2PQD - chain A; structure by X-ray diffraction, 1.77 A resolution.

== Chain A ==
Protein: 3-phosphoshikimate 1-carboxyvinyltransferase
Organism: Agrobacterium sp
Notes: EC 2.5.1.19
UniProtKB: Q9R4E4 (AROA_AGRSC); numbering as in UniProt (aligned over 6-450)
Sequence (445 residues; each row starts with the number of its first residue):
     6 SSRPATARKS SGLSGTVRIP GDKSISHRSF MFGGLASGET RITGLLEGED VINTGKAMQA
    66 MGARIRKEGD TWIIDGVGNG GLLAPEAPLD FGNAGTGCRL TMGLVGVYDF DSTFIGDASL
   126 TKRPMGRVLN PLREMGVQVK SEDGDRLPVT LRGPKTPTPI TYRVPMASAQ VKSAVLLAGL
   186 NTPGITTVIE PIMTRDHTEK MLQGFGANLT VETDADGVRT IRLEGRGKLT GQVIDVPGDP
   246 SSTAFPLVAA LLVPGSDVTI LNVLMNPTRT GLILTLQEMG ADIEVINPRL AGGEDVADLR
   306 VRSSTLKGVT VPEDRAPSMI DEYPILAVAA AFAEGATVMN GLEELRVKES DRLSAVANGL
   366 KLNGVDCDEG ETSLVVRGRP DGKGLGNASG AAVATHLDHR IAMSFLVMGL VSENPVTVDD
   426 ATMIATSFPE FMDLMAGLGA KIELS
Sequence notes: engineered mutation Gly100 (Ala in Q9R4E4)
Residues lining bound ligands: GG9 ((3R,4S,5R)-5-[(1R)-1-carboxy-2,2-difluoro-1-(phosphonooxy)ethoxy]-4-hydroxy-3-(phosphonooxy)cyclohex-1-ene-1-carboxylic acid): Lys28, Ser29, Arg33, Asp55, Asn98, Ala99, Gly100, Thr101, Arg104, Arg128, Arg132, Ala172, Ser173, Ala174, Gln175, Arg200, Ile325, Asp326, Glu349, Lys353, Glu354, Arg357, His404, Arg405
Swiss-Prot annotation at these positions:
  - active site: Asp326 (Proton acceptor)
  - binding site (phosphoenolpyruvate): Lys28, Arg128, Gln175, Arg357, Arg405
  - binding site (3-phosphoshikimate): Ser29, Arg33, Ser173, Ala174, Gln175, Asp326, Lys353

== Overview ==
Ligands of chain A: compound GG9. From UniProt: active-site residue Asp326, 5 phosphoenolpyruvate-binding
residues and 7 residues binding 3-phosphoshikimate.
Chain A is 3-phosphoshikimate 1-carboxyvinyltransferase (Agrobacterium sp); the structure, A100G CP4 EPSPS
liganded with (R)-difluoromethyl tetrahedral reaction intermediate analog, was determined by X-ray diffraction
together with 2PQ9, 2PQB and 2PQC from the same study.
